Entry 4X4B (X-ray diffraction, 2.80 A resolution); this record covers chains D and F of the 6 polymer chains in the assembly.

== Chain D ==
Molecule: Regulatory protein
Source organism: Enterobacter sp. RFL1396
UniProt: Q8GGH0 (Q8GGH0_9ENTR); numbering as in UniProt (aligned over 1-79)
Amino-acid sequence (82 residues; numbered -2 to 79; the number before each row is that of its first residue; numbers below 1 keep their minus sign (Gly-2 is residue -2)):
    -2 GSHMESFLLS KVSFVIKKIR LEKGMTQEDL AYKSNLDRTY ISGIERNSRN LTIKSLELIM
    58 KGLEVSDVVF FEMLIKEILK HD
Disordered / not traced: -2 to 1, 78-79
Construct notes: expression tag (-2 to 0)
Small-molecule neighbours: Mg2+ (MG): Leu33, Asp34, Tyr37

== Chain F ==
Molecule: 35-nt DNA strand
Notes: fragment: Operator DNA
Sequence (35 nucleotides; row label = number of the first residue in the row):
     1 ATGTTGACTA TAATCACACG GACTATAAGT CACAT

== Interface between chain D and chain F ==
Pairs across the interface (12):
  Arg17(D) with DT2(F), salt bridge to the phosphate
  Thr23(D) with DA1(F), phosphate contact; DT2(F), phosphate contact
  Gln24(D) with DT2(F), hydrogen bond to the phosphate; DG3(F), hydrogen bond to the phosphate
  Glu25(D) with DT2(F), hydrogen bond to the phosphate
  Arg35(D) with DT2(F), hydrogen bond to the base; DG3(F), hydrogen bond to the base
  Thr36(D) with DT4(F), base contact
  Ser39(D) with DG3(F), hydrogen bond to the phosphate
  Arg43(D) with DG3(F), sugar contact; DT4(F), salt bridge to the phosphate
Also at the interface, not in a pair above, chain D (9 interface residues in all): Thr49
Also at the interface, not in a pair above, chain F (5 interface residues in all): DA12

== In short ==
9 residues of chain D face 5 of chain F across their interface; the contacts include 6 hydrogen bonds and 2
salt bridges. Polar contacts include Arg35(D)-DT2(F), Arg35(D)-DG3(F) and Gln24(D)-DT2(F). Bound to chain D:
Mg2+.
Chain D is Regulatory protein (Enterobacter sp. RFL1396) and chain F is a 35-nt DNA strand; the structure,
RADIATION DAMAGE TO THE NUCLEOPROTEIN COMPLEX C.Esp1396I: DOSE (DWD) 2.1 MGy, was determined by X-ray
diffraction (same publication as 4X4C, 4X4D, 4X4E, 4X4F, 4X4G, 4X4H and 4X4I).
